Entry 7M57 (X-ray diffraction, 4.00 A resolution); this record covers chains A and s of the 109 polymer chains in the assembly.

Chain A:
Protein: Coat protein
From: Satellite tobacco mosaic virus
UniProtKB: P17574 (COAT_STMV); residues 1-159 here = UniProt positions 1-159
Sequence (159 residues; row label = number of the first residue in the row):
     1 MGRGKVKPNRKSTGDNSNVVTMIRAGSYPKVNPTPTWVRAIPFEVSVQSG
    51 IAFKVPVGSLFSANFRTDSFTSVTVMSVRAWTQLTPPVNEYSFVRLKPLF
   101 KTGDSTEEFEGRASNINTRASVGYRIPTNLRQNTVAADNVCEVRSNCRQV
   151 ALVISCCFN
Unresolved in the structure: 1-15

Chain s:
Molecule: 27-nt RNA strand
From: Satellite tobacco mosaic virus
Sequence (27 nucleotides; each row starts with the number of its first residue):
   181 UUUUUUUUUUUUUUUUUUUUUUUUUUU
Unresolved in the structure: 191-207

Interface between chain A and chain s:
Contacting residue pairs (4):
  Ile23(A) - U189(s)  phosphate contact
  Lys30(A) - U187(s)  phosphate contact
  Pro35(A) - U186(s)  sugar contact
  Thr36(A) - U185(s)  hydrogen bond to the sugar
Other interface residues (no listed pair), chain A (6 interface residues in all): Val31, Asn32

Summary:
6 residues of chain A and 4 residues of chain s are in contact; the contacts include 1 hydrogen bond. The
hydrogen-bonded pair is Thr36(A)-U185(s).
Chain A is Coat protein and chain s is a 27-nt RNA strand, both from Satellite tobacco mosaic virus; the
structure, Crystallographic structure of a primitive orthorhombic crystal form of STMV, was determined by
X-ray diffraction, deposited together with 5BKL, 5BKN, 7M2T, 7M2V, 7M3T and 7M50.
